PDB entry 1KAH | X-ray diffraction, 2.10 A resolution | chains A and B

== Chain A (and B) ==
Name: Histidinol dehydrogenase
Organism: Escherichia coli
Notes: EC 1.1.1.23; chain B of this document is another copy of the same molecule, construct and numbering; everything in this record applies to it too
Reference sequence: P06988 (HISX_ECOLI); residues 1-434 here correspond to UniProt positions 0-433 (UniProt number = residue number - 1)
Amino-acid sequence (434 residues; row label = number of the first residue in the row):
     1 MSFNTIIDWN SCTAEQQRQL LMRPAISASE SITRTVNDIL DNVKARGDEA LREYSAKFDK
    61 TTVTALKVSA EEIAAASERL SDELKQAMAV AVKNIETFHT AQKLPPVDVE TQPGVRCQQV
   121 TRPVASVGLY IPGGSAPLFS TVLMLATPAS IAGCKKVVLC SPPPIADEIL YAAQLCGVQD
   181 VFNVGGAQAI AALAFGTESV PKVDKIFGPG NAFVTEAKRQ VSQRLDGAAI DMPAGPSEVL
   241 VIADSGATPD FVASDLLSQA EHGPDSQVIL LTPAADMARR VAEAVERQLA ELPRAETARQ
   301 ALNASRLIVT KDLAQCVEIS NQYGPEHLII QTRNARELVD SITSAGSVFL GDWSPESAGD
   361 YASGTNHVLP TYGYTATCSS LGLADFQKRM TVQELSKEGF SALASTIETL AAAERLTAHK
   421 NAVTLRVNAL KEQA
Disordered / not traced: 1-3 (chain B: fully traced)
Construct notes: modified residue (1, 22, 88, 144, 232, 277, 390)
Modified positions: Mse-1 (selenomethionine); Mse-22, Mse-88, Mse-144, Mse-232, Mse-277, Mse-390 (selenomethionine; parent Met)
Ion coordination: Zn2+ site 1: His-262, Asp-360 (together with histidine) (shared with His-419(B) of chain B); Zn2+ site 2: His-419 (together with histidine) (shared with His-262(B), Asp-360(B) of chain B)
Ligand contacts:
  - histidine (HIS), molecule 1: Leu-138, Ser-140, Ser-237, His-262, Glu-326, His-327, Glu-356, Asp-360, Tyr-361, His-367
  - histidine (HIS), molecule 2: Glu-414, Leu-416, His-419

== Chain A / chain B interface ==
Pairs across the interface (232):
  Ile-26(A) / Leu-225(B)  hydrophobic
  Glu-83(A) / Thr-409(B)  hydrogen bond
  Leu-84(A) / Leu-410(B)  hydrophobic
  Leu-84(A) / Ala-413(B)  hydrophobic
  Ala-87(A) / Thr-406(B)
  Ala-87(A) / Thr-409(B)
  Ala-87(A) / Leu-410(B)  hydrophobic
  Mse-88(A) / Leu-410(B)
  Val-90(A) / Leu-403(B)  hydrophobic
  Val-90(A) / Thr-406(B)
  Asn-94(A) / Thr-111(B)
  Asn-94(A) / Gln-112(B)  hydrogen bond
  Asn-94(A) / Leu-403(B)
  Phe-98(A) / Cys-117(B)  hydrophobic
  Phe-98(A) / Gln-118(B)
  Ala-101(A) / Val-107(B)
  Gln-102(A) / Gln-119(B)  hydrogen bond
  Leu-104(A) / Leu-104(B)  hydrophobic
  Pro-105(A) / Pro-105(B)  hydrophobic
  Val-107(A) / Ala-101(B)
  Thr-111(A) / Asn-94(B)
  Thr-111(A) / Ser-363(B)  hydrogen bond (side chain-backbone)
  Gln-112(A) / Val-90(B)
  Gln-112(A) / Asn-94(B)
  Val-115(A) / Ser-363(B)
  Arg-116(A) / Arg-336(B)
  Cys-117(A) / Phe-98(B)  hydrophobic
  Cys-117(A) / Ser-363(B)  hydrogen bond (side chain-backbone)
  Gln-118(A) / Phe-98(B)
  Gln-118(A) / Arg-336(B)
  Gln-119(A) / Gln-102(B)  hydrogen bond
  Arg-122(A) / Val-339(B)  hydrogen bond (side chain-backbone)
  Arg-122(A) / Asp-340(B)
  Arg-122(A) / Ile-342(B)  hydrogen bond (side chain-backbone)
  Arg-122(A) / Thr-343(B)
  Ser-135(A) / Arg-415(B)  hydrogen bond
  Ala-136(A) / Glu-414(B)
  Ala-136(A) / Arg-415(B)
  Leu-138(A) / Glu-414(B)
  Phe-139(A) / Ala-413(B)  hydrophobic
  Phe-139(A) / Glu-414(B)  hydrogen bond (backbone-side chain)
  Ser-140(A) / Glu-414(B)  hydrogen bond
  Asp-204(A) / Thr-377(B)
  Lys-205(A) / Thr-377(B)
  Gln-223(A) / Arg-219(B)
  Gln-223(A) / Gln-223(B)
  Leu-225(A) / Ile-26(B)  hydrophobic
  Leu-225(A) / Tyr-372(B)
  Ala-229(A) / Thr-377(B)
  Asp-250(A) / Leu-425(B)
  Phe-251(A) / Leu-425(B)
  Phe-251(A) / Arg-426(B)
  Phe-251(A) / Ala-429(B)  hydrophobic
  Ser-254(A) / Ala-422(B)
  Ser-254(A) / Leu-425(B)
  Ser-254(A) / Arg-426(B)  hydrogen bond
  Asp-255(A) / Arg-426(B)  salt bridge
  Leu-257(A) / Ala-418(B)
  Ser-258(A) / Ala-418(B)  hydrogen bond (side chain-backbone)
  Ser-258(A) / His-419(B)
  Ser-258(A) / Ala-422(B)
  Glu-261(A) / Leu-416(B)
  Glu-261(A) / Thr-417(B)
  Glu-261(A) / Ala-418(B)  hydrogen bond (side chain-backbone)
  Glu-261(A) / His-419(B)  salt bridge
  His-262(A) / Leu-416(B)
  His-262(A) / His-419(B)  hydrogen bond
  Gln-288(A) / Leu-425(B)
  Leu-292(A) / Ala-418(B)
  Leu-292(A) / Asn-421(B)
  Pro-293(A) / Thr-417(B)
  Arg-294(A) / Arg-415(B)
  Arg-294(A) / Thr-417(B)  hydrogen bond
  Gln-331(A) / Arg-426(B)
  Arg-336(A) / Arg-116(B)
  Arg-336(A) / Gln-118(B)
  Arg-336(A) / Glu-394(B)  salt bridge
  Val-339(A) / Arg-122(B)  hydrogen bond (backbone-side chain)
  Asp-340(A) / Arg-122(B)
  Ile-342(A) / Arg-122(B)  hydrogen bond (backbone-side chain)
  Ile-342(A) / Mse-390(B)
  Thr-343(A) / Arg-122(B)
  Thr-343(A) / Lys-388(B)  hydrogen bond (backbone-side chain)
  Ser-344(A) / Lys-388(B)
  Ala-345(A) / Mse-390(B)
  Gly-346(A) / Mse-390(B)
  Gly-346(A) / Thr-391(B)  hydrogen bond (backbone-backbone)
  Ser-347(A) / Thr-391(B)
  Ser-347(A) / Gln-393(B)  hydrogen bond
  Val-348(A) / Thr-391(B)  hydrogen bond (backbone-backbone)
  Val-348(A) / Val-392(B)
  Val-348(A) / Gln-393(B)  hydrogen bond (backbone-backbone)
  Phe-349(A) / Gln-393(B)
  Leu-350(A) / Val-392(B)  hydrophobic
  Leu-350(A) / Gln-393(B)  hydrogen bond (backbone-backbone)
  Leu-350(A) / Glu-394(B)
  Asp-352(A) / Arg-426(B)  hydrogen bond (backbone-side chain)
  Trp-353(A) / Leu-395(B)
  Trp-353(A) / Lys-397(B)
  Trp-353(A) / Phe-400(B)
  Trp-353(A) / Arg-426(B)
  Trp-353(A) / Leu-430(B)  hydrophobic
  Ser-354(A) / Glu-394(B)
  Ser-354(A) / Leu-395(B)  hydrogen bond (side chain-backbone)
  Pro-355(A) / Phe-400(B)  hydrophobic
  Pro-355(A) / Arg-426(B)
  Glu-356(A) / His-419(B)  salt bridge
  Ser-357(A) / Ile-407(B)
  Ser-357(A) / His-419(B)  hydrogen bond (side chain-backbone)
  Ser-357(A) / Ala-422(B)
  Ala-358(A) / Leu-395(B)  hydrophobic
  Ala-358(A) / Ile-407(B)  hydrophobic
  Gly-359(A) / Gln-393(B)
  Asp-360(A) / His-419(B)  salt bridge
  Tyr-361(A) / Ile-407(B)  hydrophobic
  Tyr-361(A) / Leu-410(B)  hydrophobic
  Tyr-361(A) / Ala-411(B)
  Tyr-361(A) / Glu-414(B)  hydrogen bond
  Tyr-361(A) / Leu-416(B)
  Ala-362(A) / Leu-403(B)
  Ser-363(A) / Thr-111(B)  hydrogen bond (backbone-side chain)
  Ser-363(A) / Val-115(B)
  Ser-363(A) / Cys-117(B)  hydrogen bond (backbone-side chain)
  Ser-363(A) / Gln-393(B)  hydrogen bond
  Thr-365(A) / Cys-117(B)
  Thr-365(A) / Thr-391(B)
  Thr-365(A) / Gln-393(B)  hydrogen bond
  Tyr-372(A) / Leu-225(B)
  Thr-375(A) / Lys-388(B)  hydrogen bond (backbone-side chain)
  Ala-376(A) / Lys-388(B)
  Thr-377(A) / Val-124(B)
  Thr-377(A) / Asp-204(B)
  Thr-377(A) / Ala-229(B)
  Thr-377(A) / Gln-387(B)
  Thr-377(A) / Lys-388(B)
  Ser-379(A) / Lys-388(B)
  Ser-379(A) / Arg-389(B)  hydrogen bond (side chain-backbone)
  Ser-380(A) / Arg-389(B)  hydrogen bond (backbone-side chain)
  Ser-380(A) / Thr-391(B)
  Gly-382(A) / Arg-389(B)
  Ala-384(A) / Arg-389(B)
  Asp-385(A) / Arg-389(B)  salt bridge
  Lys-388(A) / Thr-343(B)  hydrogen bond (side chain-backbone)
  Lys-388(A) / Ser-344(B)
  Lys-388(A) / Thr-375(B)  hydrogen bond (side chain-backbone)
  Lys-388(A) / Ala-376(B)
  Lys-388(A) / Thr-377(B)
  Lys-388(A) / Cys-378(B)
  Lys-388(A) / Ser-379(B)
  Arg-389(A) / Ser-379(B)  hydrogen bond (backbone-side chain)
  Arg-389(A) / Ser-380(B)  hydrogen bond (side chain-backbone)
  Arg-389(A) / Gly-382(B)
  Arg-389(A) / Ala-384(B)
  Arg-389(A) / Asp-385(B)  salt bridge
  Mse-390(A) / Ile-342(B)
  Mse-390(A) / Ala-345(B)
  Mse-390(A) / Gly-346(B)
  Thr-391(A) / Phe-98(B)
  Thr-391(A) / Gly-346(B)  hydrogen bond (backbone-backbone)
  Thr-391(A) / Ser-347(B)  hydrogen bond
  Thr-391(A) / Val-348(B)  hydrogen bond (backbone-backbone)
  Val-392(A) / Val-348(B)
  Val-392(A) / Leu-350(B)  hydrophobic
  Gln-393(A) / Ser-347(B)  hydrogen bond
  Gln-393(A) / Val-348(B)  hydrogen bond (backbone-backbone)
  Gln-393(A) / Phe-349(B)
  Gln-393(A) / Leu-350(B)  hydrogen bond (backbone-backbone)
  Gln-393(A) / Gly-359(B)
  Gln-393(A) / Ser-363(B)  hydrogen bond
  Gln-393(A) / Thr-365(B)  hydrogen bond
  Glu-394(A) / Arg-336(B)  salt bridge
  Glu-394(A) / Leu-350(B)
  Glu-394(A) / Ser-354(B)
  Leu-395(A) / Trp-353(B)
  Leu-395(A) / Ser-354(B)  hydrogen bond (backbone-side chain)
  Leu-395(A) / Ala-358(B)  hydrophobic
  Lys-397(A) / Trp-353(B)
  Phe-400(A) / Trp-353(B)
  Leu-403(A) / Val-90(B)  hydrophobic
  Leu-403(A) / Asn-94(B)
  Leu-403(A) / Ala-362(B)
  Thr-406(A) / Ala-87(B)
  Ile-407(A) / Ser-357(B)
  Ile-407(A) / Ala-358(B)  hydrophobic
  Ile-407(A) / Tyr-361(B)  hydrophobic
  Thr-409(A) / Glu-83(B)  hydrogen bond
  Thr-409(A) / Leu-84(B)
  Thr-409(A) / Ala-87(B)
  Leu-410(A) / Ala-87(B)  hydrophobic
  Leu-410(A) / Tyr-361(B)  hydrophobic
  Ala-411(A) / Tyr-361(B)
  Ala-413(A) / Phe-139(B)  hydrophobic
  Glu-414(A) / Ala-136(B)
  Glu-414(A) / Pro-137(B)
  Glu-414(A) / Leu-138(B)
  Glu-414(A) / Phe-139(B)  hydrogen bond (side chain-backbone)
  Glu-414(A) / Ser-140(B)  hydrogen bond
  Glu-414(A) / Tyr-361(B)  hydrogen bond
  Arg-415(A) / Ser-135(B)
  Arg-415(A) / Ala-136(B)
  Arg-415(A) / Arg-294(B)
  Leu-416(A) / Glu-261(B)
  Leu-416(A) / Tyr-361(B)
  Thr-417(A) / Glu-261(B)
  Thr-417(A) / Leu-292(B)
  Thr-417(A) / Pro-293(B)
  Ala-418(A) / Leu-257(B)
  Ala-418(A) / Ser-258(B)  hydrogen bond (backbone-side chain)
  Ala-418(A) / Glu-261(B)  hydrogen bond (backbone-side chain)
  Ala-418(A) / Leu-292(B)
  His-419(A) / Ser-258(B)  hydrogen bond (side chain-backbone)
  His-419(A) / Glu-261(B)  salt bridge
  His-419(A) / His-262(B)  hydrogen bond
  His-419(A) / Glu-356(B)  salt bridge
  His-419(A) / Ser-357(B)  hydrogen bond (backbone-side chain)
  His-419(A) / Asp-360(B)  salt bridge
  Asn-421(A) / Leu-292(B)
  Ala-422(A) / Ser-254(B)
  Ala-422(A) / Ser-258(B)
  Leu-425(A) / Asp-250(B)
  Leu-425(A) / Phe-251(B)
  Leu-425(A) / Ser-254(B)
  Leu-425(A) / Gln-288(B)
  Arg-426(A) / Phe-251(B)
  Arg-426(A) / Ser-254(B)  hydrogen bond
  Arg-426(A) / Asp-255(B)  salt bridge
  Arg-426(A) / Gln-331(B)
  Arg-426(A) / Asp-352(B)  hydrogen bond (side chain-backbone)
  Arg-426(A) / Trp-353(B)
  Arg-426(A) / Pro-355(B)
  Ala-429(A) / Phe-251(B)  hydrophobic
  Leu-430(A) / Trp-353(B)  hydrophobic
Also at the interface, not in a pair above, chain A (119 interface residues in all): Ala-91, Thr-97, Val-109, Val-124, Pro-137, Arg-219, Gly-364, Cys-378, Leu-381, Gln-387, Ser-396, Val-423
Also at the interface, not in a pair above, chain B (122 interface residues in all): Ala-25, Mse-88, Ala-91, Lys-93, Thr-97, Val-109, Lys-205, Gly-364, Tyr-374, Leu-381, Ser-396, Val-423

== Summary ==
Chain A and chain B form an interface of 119 and 122 residues respectively; the contacts include 59 hydrogen
bonds and 12 salt bridges. Among the polar pairs are Asp-255(A)/Arg-426(B), Glu-261(A)/His-419(B) and
Arg-336(A)/Glu-394(B). Chain A binds histidine.
Chain A and chain B are both Histidinol dehydrogenase (Escherichia coli); the structure, L-histidinol
dehydrogenase (hisd) structure complexed with L-histidine (product), Zn and NAD (cofactor), was determined by
X-ray diffraction, deposited together with 1KAE, 1KAR and 1K75.
